Entry 9FWV (electron microscopy, 3.50 A resolution); this record covers chains F and I of the 20 polymer chains in the assembly.

[Chain F]
Molecule: Carboxysome assembly protein CcmM
Organism: Synechococcus elongatus PCC 7942
Reference sequence: Q03513 (CCMM_SYNE7); residues 225-310 here = UniProt positions 225-310
Sequence (86 residues; each row starts with the number of its first residue):
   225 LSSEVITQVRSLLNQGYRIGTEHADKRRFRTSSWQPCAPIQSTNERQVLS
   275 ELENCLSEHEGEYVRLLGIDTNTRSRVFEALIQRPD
Curated features (UniProtKB/Swiss-Prot):
  - mutagenesis: R251 to R252 (Prevents RuBisCO condensation), C279 (C279S: About 2-fold increased doubling time, about 15% increase in CO(2) requirement)

[Chain I]
Molecule: Ribulose bisphosphate carboxylase large chain
Organism: Synechococcus elongatus PCC 7942
Notes: EC 4.1.1.39
Reference sequence: Q31NB3 (RBL_SYNE7); residues 20-461 here correspond to UniProt positions 17-458 (UniProt number = residue number - 3)
Sequence (442 residues; row label = number of the first residue in the row):
    20 YKLTYYTPDYTPKDTDLLAAFRFSPQPGVPADEAGAAIAAESSTGTWTTV
    70 WTDLLTDMDRYKGKCYHIEPVQGEENSYFAFIAYPLDLFEEGSVTNILTS
   120 IVGNVFGFKAIRSLRLEDIRFPVALVKTFQGPPHGIQVERDLLNKYGRPM
   170 LGCTIKPKLGLSAKNYGRAVYECLRGGLDFTKDDENINSQPFQRWRDRFL
   220 FVADAIHKSQAETGEIKGHYLNVTAPTCEEMMKRAEFAKELGMPIIMHDF
   270 LTAGFTANTTLAKWCRDNGVLLHIHRAMHAVIDRQRNHGIHFRVLAKCLR
   320 LSGGDHLHSGTVVGKLEGDKASTLGFVDLMREDHIEADRSRGVFFTQDWA
   370 SMPGVLPVASGGIHVWHMPALVEIFGDDSVLQFGGGTLGHPWGNAPGATA
   420 NRVALEACVQARNEGRDLYREGGDILREAGKWSPELAAALDL
Not modelled in the structure: 66-67, 332-337, 404-411

[Chain F / chain I interface]
Residue-residue contacts (14; chain F residue first):
  R252(F) with D76(I), salt bridge
  T255(F) with R79(I), hydrogen bond (backbone-side chain)
  S257(F) with D76(I), hydrogen bond
  P263(F) with D28(I)
  I293(F) with D28(I); T30(I)
  R298(F) with T30(I); P31(I); Y85(I); H86(I), hydrogen bond
  S299(F) with T30(I)
  R300(F) with Y29(I); T30(I), hydrogen bond (side chain-backbone); P31(I)
Interface residues without a listed pair, chain F (11 interface residues in all): S256, W258, P260
Interface residues without a listed pair, chain I (11 interface residues in all): T26, K32, D78

[Summary]
The chain F/chain I interface involves 11 residues from each chain, with 4 hydrogen bonds and 1 salt bridge.
Polar pairs include R252(F)-D76(I), T255(F)-R79(I) and S257(F)-D76(I). From UniProt: 3 mutagenesis sites on
chain F.
Here chain F is Carboxysome assembly protein CcmM and chain I is Ribulose bisphosphate carboxylase large
chain, both from Synechococcus elongatus PCC 7942. Entry 9FWV (Rubisco in native beta-carboxysomes) was
determined by electron microscopy.
